PDB entry 3AET | X-ray diffraction, 2.91 A resolution | chains A and D of the 4 polymer chains in the assembly

[Chain A]
Name: Light-independent protochlorophyllide reductase subunit N
Organism: Rhodobacter capsulatus
Notes: EC 1.18.-.-
UniProt: P26164 (BCHN_RHOCA); residues 2-424 here = UniProt positions 2-424
Amino-acid sequence (436 residues; each row starts with the number of its first residue; numbers below 1 keep their minus sign (Met-11 is residue -11)):
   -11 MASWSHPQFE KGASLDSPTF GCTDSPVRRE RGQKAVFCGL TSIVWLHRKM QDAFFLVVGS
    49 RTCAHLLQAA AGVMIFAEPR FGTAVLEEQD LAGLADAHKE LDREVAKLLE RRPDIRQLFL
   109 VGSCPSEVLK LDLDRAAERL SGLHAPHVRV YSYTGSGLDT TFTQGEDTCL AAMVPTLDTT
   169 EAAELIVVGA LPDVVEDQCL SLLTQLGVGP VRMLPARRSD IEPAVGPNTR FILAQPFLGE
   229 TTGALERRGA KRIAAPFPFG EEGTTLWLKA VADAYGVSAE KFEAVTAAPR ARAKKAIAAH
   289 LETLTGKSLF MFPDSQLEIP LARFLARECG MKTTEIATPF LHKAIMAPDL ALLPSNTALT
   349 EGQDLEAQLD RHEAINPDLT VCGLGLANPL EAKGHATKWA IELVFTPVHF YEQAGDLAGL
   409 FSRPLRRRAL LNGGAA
Disordered / not traced: -11 to 6, 422-424
Construct notes: expression tag (-11 to 1)
Metal / ion sites: 4Fe-4S cluster Fe: Cys26, Cys51, Cys112 (shared with 1 residue of chain B)
Ligand contacts: 4Fe-4S cluster (SF4): Cys26, Leu28, Thr50, Cys51, Leu54, Ser111, Cys112, Pro113, Ser144, Gly145
UniProt features mapped onto this chain:
  - binding site ([4Fe-4S] cluster): Cys26, Cys51, Cys112
  - mutagenesis: Phe25 (F25A: Retains 50% activity), Cys26 (C26A: Does not form heterotetramers), Cys51 (C51A: Does not form heterotetramers), Cys112 (C112A: Does not form heterotetramers)

[Chain D]
Name: Light-independent protochlorophyllide reductase subunit B
Organism: Rhodobacter capsulatus
Notes: EC 1.18.-.-
UniProt: P26163 (BCHB_RHOCA); residue numbers follow UniProt; this construct covers 1-525
Amino-acid sequence (525 residues; each row starts with the number of its first residue):
     1 MKLTLWTYEG PPHVGAMRVA TAMKDLQLVL HGPQGCTYAD LLFTMIERRN ARPPVSFSTF
    61 EASHMGTDTA ILLKDALAAA HARYKPQAMA VALTCTAELL QDDPNGISRA LNLPVPVVPL
   121 ELPSYSRKEN YGADETFRAL VRALAVPMER TPEVTCNLLG ATALGFRHRD DVAEVTKLLA
   181 TMGIKVNVCA PLGASPDDLR KLGQAHFNVL MYPETGESAA RHLERACKQP FTKIVPIGVG
   241 ATRDFLAEVS KITGLPVVTD ESTLRQPWWS ASVDSTYLTG KRVFIFGDGT HVIAAARIAA
   301 KEVGFEVVGM GCYNREMARP LRTAAAEYGL EALITDDYLE VEKAIEAAAP ELILGTQMER
   361 NIAKKLGLPC AVISAPVHVQ DFPARYAPQM GFEGANVLFD TWVHPLVMGL EEHLLTMFRE
   421 DFEFHDAAGA SHHGGKAVAR EESPVAPADL APAATSDTPA APSPVVVTQA SGEIRWMPEA
   481 ERELRKIPFF VRGKAKRNTE LYAAHKGVCD ITVETLYEAK AHYAR
Disordered / not traced: 421-525
Construct notes: engineered mutation Cys36 (Asp in P26163)
Metal / ion sites: 4Fe-4S cluster Fe: Cys36 (shared with 3 residues of chain C)
Ligand contacts: 4Fe-4S cluster (SF4): Pro33, Gln34, Gly35, Cys36, Thr96
UniProt features mapped onto this chain:
  - active site: Asp274 (Proton donor)
  - binding site (substrate): Gly409, Leu410
  - mutagenesis: Cys95 (C95A: Does not form heterotetramers), Asp274 (D274A: Almost no enzymatic activity), Met408 (M408A: Retains 85% activity), Leu410 (L410A: Almost no enzymatic activity)

[How chain A and chain D interact]
Residue-residue contacts (27; chain A residue first):
  Arg36(A) - Met417(D)
  Arg36(A) - Phe418(D)
  Val61(A) - Leu415(D)  hydrophobic
  Met62(A) - Phe418(D)  hydrophobic
  Phe64(A) - Arg419(D)  hydrogen bond (backbone-side chain)
  Ala65(A) - Phe418(D)  hydrophobic
  Ala375(A) - Val273(D)  hydrophobic
  Asn376(A) - Trp268(D)
  Asn376(A) - Ser272(D)
  Asn376(A) - Val273(D)
  Glu379(A) - Ala271(D)
  Glu379(A) - Val273(D)
  Ala380(A) - Trp268(D)  hydrophobic
  Thr385(A) - Val273(D)
  Trp387(A) - Val273(D)
  Arg411(A) - Thr276(D)
  Arg411(A) - Thr279(D)
  Arg415(A) - Ser270(D)  hydrogen bond (side chain-backbone)
  Arg415(A) - Ser275(D)  hydrogen bond (side chain-backbone)
  Arg415(A) - Thr276(D)
  Arg415(A) - Leu278(D)
  Arg415(A) - Thr279(D)  hydrogen bond
  Arg415(A) - Val303(D)  hydrogen bond (side chain-backbone)
  Arg415(A) - Gly304(D)
  Leu419(A) - Ser270(D)
  Leu419(A) - Ala271(D)  hydrophobic
  Leu419(A) - Glu302(D)
Also at the interface, not in a pair above, chain A (15 interface residues in all): Leu418
Also at the interface, not in a pair above, chain D (20 interface residues in all): Tyr277, Ala300, Lys301, Glu411

[Overview]
The interface between chain A and chain D involves 15 residues on one side and 20 on the other, with 5
hydrogen bonds. Among the polar pairs are Phe64(A)-Arg419(D), Arg415(A)-Ser270(D) and Arg415(A)-Ser275(D).
Bound to chain A: 4Fe-4S cluster. Chain D binds 4Fe-4S cluster.
Here chain A is Light-independent protochlorophyllide reductase subunit N and chain D is Light-independent
protochlorophyllide reductase subunit B, both from Rhodobacter capsulatus. Entry 3AET (Structure of the
light-independent protochlorophyllide reductase catalyzing a key reduction for greening in the dark) was
determined by X-ray diffraction together with 3AEK, 3AEQ, 3AER, 3AES and 3AEU from the same study.
